PDB entry 4K6V | X-ray diffraction, 1.50 A resolution | chains A and C of the 3 polymer chains in the assembly

Chain A (and C):
Protein: Fiber protein
Organism: Human adenovirus 37
Notes: fragment: fiber knob; chain C of this document is another copy of the same molecule, construct and numbering; everything in this record applies to it too
UniProt: Q64823 (Q64823_9ADEN); numbering as in UniProt (aligned over 177-365)
Chain sequence (194 residues; numbered 172 to 365; the number before each row is that of its first residue):
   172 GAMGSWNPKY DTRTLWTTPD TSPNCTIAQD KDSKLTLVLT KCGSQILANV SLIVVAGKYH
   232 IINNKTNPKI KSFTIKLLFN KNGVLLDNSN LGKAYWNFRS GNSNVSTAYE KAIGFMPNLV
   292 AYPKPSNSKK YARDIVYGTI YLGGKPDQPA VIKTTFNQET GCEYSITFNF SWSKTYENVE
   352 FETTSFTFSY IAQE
Not modelled in the structure: 172-181 (chain C: 172-182)
Differences from the reference sequence: expression tag (172-176)
Metal / ion sites: Zn2+: His231, Glu351 (together with acetate ion)
Ligand contacts:
  - 18D (3,5-dideoxy-5-(propanoylamino)-D-glycero-alpha-D-galacto-non-2-ulopyranosonic acid), molecule 1: Tyr308, Gly309, Thr310, Val322, Ser344
  - 18D, molecule 2: Tyr312, Pro317, Asp318, Pro320, Lys345
Reported in the primary citation:
  - binding site for 18D: Tyr308, Tyr312, Pro317, Val322, Ser344, Lys345

Interface between chain A and chain C:
Residue-residue contacts (48; chain A residue first):
  Cys213(A) - Thr211(C)
  Cys213(A) - Lys212(C)
  Cys213(A) - Cys213(C)  hydrophobic
  Ser215(A) - Thr185(C)
  Ser215(A) - Arg270(C)  hydrogen bond
  Gln216(A) - Val209(C)
  Gln216(A) - Thr211(C)  hydrogen bond
  Gln216(A) - Leu218(C)  hydrogen bond (side chain-backbone)
  Gln216(A) - Asn220(C)
  Asn289(A) - Pro190(C)
  Asn289(A) - Arg270(C)
  Asn289(A) - Asn273(C)  hydrogen bond
  Val291(A) - Pro190(C)
  Val291(A) - Asp191(C)
  Val291(A) - Asn273(C)
  Ala292(A) - Pro190(C)
  Lys300(A) - Glu351(C)  salt bridge
  Tyr302(A) - Thr192(C)
  Tyr302(A) - Ile224(C)  hydrophobic
  Tyr302(A) - Glu353(C)
  Ala303(A) - Gly314(C)
  Ala303(A) - Gly315(C)
  Ala303(A) - Glu353(C)  hydrogen bond (backbone-side chain)
  Ala303(A) - Thr354(C)
  Ala303(A) - Thr355(C)
  Arg304(A) - Pro190(C)  hydrogen bond (side chain-backbone)
  Arg304(A) - Asp191(C)  hydrogen bond (side chain-backbone)
  Arg304(A) - Thr192(C)
  Arg304(A) - Thr207(C)  hydrogen bond
  Arg304(A) - Ser222(C)
  Arg304(A) - Thr354(C)  hydrogen bond (backbone-backbone)
  Arg304(A) - Ser356(C)  hydrogen bond (backbone-side chain)
  Ile306(A) - Gly315(C)
  Ile306(A) - Thr355(C)
  Ile306(A) - Ser356(C)  hydrogen bond (backbone-backbone)
  Val307(A) - Ser356(C)
  Tyr308(A) - Tyr312(C)  hydrophobic
  Tyr308(A) - Gly315(C)  hydrogen bond (side chain-backbone)
  Tyr308(A) - Pro317(C)
  Tyr308(A) - Thr355(C)
  Ser360(A) - Asn220(C)
  Ser360(A) - Thr358(C)  hydrogen bond
  Ile362(A) - Trp187(C)  hydrophobic
  Ile362(A) - Val209(C)  hydrophobic
  Ile362(A) - Asn220(C)
  Ala363(A) - Arg270(C)  hydrogen bond (backbone-side chain)
  Gln364(A) - Arg270(C)  hydrogen bond (backbone-side chain)
  Glu365(A) - Arg270(C)
Other interface residues (no listed pair), chain A (24 interface residues in all): Gly214, Leu218, Tyr293, Lys301, Lys324, Phe359
Other interface residues (no listed pair), chain C (31 interface residues in all): Thr183, Lys205, Leu210, Ala219, Lys316

Overview:
24 residues of chain A face 31 of chain C across their interface, with 15 hydrogen bonds and 1 salt bridge.
Among the polar pairs are Lys300(A)-Glu351(C), Ser215(A)-Arg270(C) and Gln216(A)-Thr211(C). Ligands of chain
A: compound 18D. His231(A) and Glu351(A) coordinate Zn2+. From the paper: a binding site for 18D at Tyr308(A),
Tyr312(A) and Pro317(A) among others.
Chain A and chain C are both Fiber protein (Human adenovirus 37); the structure, Crystal structure of Ad37
fiber knob in complex with trivalent sialic acid inhibitor ME0407, was determined by X-ray diffraction
together with 4XQA, 4XQB, 4K6T, 4K6U and 4K6W from the same study.
